PDB entry 9HGH | X-ray diffraction, 1.90 A resolution | chains A and B

# Chain A
Name: Speckle type BTB/POZ protein
Source organism: Homo sapiens
Reference sequence: D6RDG8 (D6RDG8_HUMAN); numbering as in UniProt (aligned over 28-166)
Chain sequence (140 residues; row label = number of the first residue in the row):
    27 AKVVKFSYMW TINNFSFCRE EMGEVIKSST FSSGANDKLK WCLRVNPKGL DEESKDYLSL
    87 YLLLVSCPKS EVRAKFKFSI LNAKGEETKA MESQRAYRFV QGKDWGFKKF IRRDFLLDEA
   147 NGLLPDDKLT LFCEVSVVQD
Unresolved in the structure: 166
Sequence notes: expression tag (27)
From the paper describing this entry:
  - conformationally variable residues (side-chain flip): Arg138
  - mutagenesis - D140H: unchanged binding to Myeloid differentiation primary response protein MyD88 (chain B)

# Chain B
Name: Myeloid differentiation primary response protein MyD88
Reference sequence: Q99836 (MYD88_HUMAN); numbering as in UniProt (aligned over 125-141)
Chain sequence (17 residues; each row starts with the number of its first residue):
   125 AEKPLQVAAV DSSVPRT
Unresolved in the structure: 125, 141
Swiss-Prot annotation at these positions:
  - natural variant: Ser136 (S136G: Found in hematological malignancies; uncertain significance; S136I: Found in hematological malignancies; uncertain significance)
From the paper describing this entry:
  - conformationally variable residues (order/disorder transition): Val138 to Arg140

# Chain A / chain B interface
Pairs across the interface (40):
  Arg70(A) - Ser137(B)  hydrogen bond
  Leu76(A) - Val138(B)
  Asp77(A) - Pro139(B)
  Asp77(A) - Arg140(B)  hydrogen bond (side chain-backbone)
  Glu79(A) - Lys127(B)  salt bridge
  Asp82(A) - Lys127(B)
  Tyr83(A) - Lys127(B)
  Tyr83(A) - Pro128(B)  hydrogen bond (side chain-backbone)
  Tyr83(A) - Leu129(B)
  Tyr87(A) - Asp135(B)  hydrogen bond
  Tyr87(A) - Ser137(B)
  Lys115(A) - Leu129(B)
  Lys115(A) - Gln130(B)  hydrogen bond (backbone-side chain)
  Met117(A) - Gln130(B)
  Met117(A) - Val131(B)
  Met117(A) - Ala132(B)  hydrophobic
  Tyr123(A) - Val134(B)
  Lys129(A) - Ser136(B)  hydrogen bond
  Asp130(A) - Ser136(B)  hydrogen bond (backbone-side chain)
  Asp130(A) - Ser137(B)  hydrogen bond (side chain-backbone)
  Trp131(A) - Val134(B)  hydrophobic
  Trp131(A) - Asp135(B)
  Trp131(A) - Ser136(B)
  Gly132(A) - Ala133(B)
  Gly132(A) - Val134(B)
  Gly132(A) - Asp135(B)  hydrogen bond (backbone-backbone)
  Phe133(A) - Val131(B)
  Phe133(A) - Ala132(B)
  Phe133(A) - Ala133(B)
  Phe133(A) - Val134(B)  hydrophobic
  Lys134(A) - Asp135(B)
  Lys134(A) - Arg140(B)
  Lys135(A) - Gln130(B)
  Lys135(A) - Val131(B)  hydrogen bond (backbone-backbone)
  Phe136(A) - Gln130(B)  hydrogen bond (backbone-side chain)
  Ile137(A) - Leu129(B)
  Arg138(A) - Lys127(B)  hydrogen bond (side chain-backbone)
  Arg138(A) - Pro128(B)
  Arg138(A) - Leu129(B)  hydrogen bond (backbone-backbone)
  Phe141(A) - Leu129(B)  hydrophobic
Interface residues without a listed pair, chain A (23 interface residues in all): Phe102, Ser119
From the paper, about this interface:
  - specific contacts: Asp77(A)-Arg140(B) (hydrogen bond), Asp82(A)-Lys127(B), Tyr83(A)-Pro128(B) (hydrogen bond), Tyr83(A)-Val131(B) (hydrophobic contact), Phe102(A)-Val134(B) (hydrophobic contact), Lys115(A)-Gln130(B) (hydrogen bond), Tyr123(A)-Val134(B) (hydrophobic contact), Trp131(A)-Val134(B) (hydrophobic contact), Phe133(A)-Val134(B) (hydrophobic contact), Lys135(A)-Val131(B) (backbone contact), Phe136(A)-Leu129(B) (hydrophobic contact), Phe136(A)-Gln130(B) (hydrogen bond), Ile137(A)-Leu129(B) (hydrophobic contact), Arg138(A)-Leu129(B) (backbone contact), Arg138(A)-Lys127(B) (hydrogen bond), Phe141(A)-Leu129(B) (hydrophobic contact), Gln130(B)-Ile137(A) (hydrophobic contact)
  - interface residues, chain A: Tyr87(A), Lys129(A), Asp130(A)
  - hot spots on chain A (mutagenesis) - Y83A, Y83F, Y87N, F133L, R138E: abolished binding to Myeloid differentiation primary response protein MyD88 (chain B)
  - interface residues, chain B: Val131(B), Asp135(B)
  - hot spots on chain B (mutagenesis) - L129A, Q130A: decreased binding to Speckle type BTB/POZ protein (chain A)

# Summary
23 residues of chain A face 14 of chain B across their interface; the contacts include 13 hydrogen bonds and 1
salt bridge. Polar pairs include Glu79(A)-Lys127(B), Arg70(A)-Ser137(B) and Asp77(A)-Arg140(B). The authors
report hydrogen bonds between Asp77(A) and Arg140(B), Tyr83(A) and Pro128(B) and Lys115(A) and Gln130(B) among
others; a contact between Asp82(A) and Lys127(B); hydrophobic contacts between Tyr83(A) and Val131(B),
Phe102(A) and Val134(B) and Tyr123(A) and Val134(B) among others. The paper reports that Y83A, Y83F and Y87N
of chain A, among others, abolish binding to Myeloid differentiation primary response protein MyD88 (chain B);
interface residues Tyr87(A), Lys129(A) and Val131(B) among others; 8 substitutions were tested in all.
Chain A is Speckle type BTB/POZ protein (Homo sapiens) and chain B is Myeloid differentiation primary response
protein MyD88; the structure, MyD88 peptide_1 bound to SPOP MATH domain, was determined by X-ray diffraction,
deposited together with 9HFV, 9HFU, 9HFW and 9HGG.
